2GAA - chain A; structure by X-ray diffraction, 1.95 A resolution.

[Chain A]
Protein: Hypothetical 39.9 kDa protein
From: Saccharomyces cerevisiae
Reference sequence: P43591 (YFH7_YEAST); residue numbers follow UniProt; this construct covers 1-353
Chain sequence (359 residues; each row starts with the number of its first residue):
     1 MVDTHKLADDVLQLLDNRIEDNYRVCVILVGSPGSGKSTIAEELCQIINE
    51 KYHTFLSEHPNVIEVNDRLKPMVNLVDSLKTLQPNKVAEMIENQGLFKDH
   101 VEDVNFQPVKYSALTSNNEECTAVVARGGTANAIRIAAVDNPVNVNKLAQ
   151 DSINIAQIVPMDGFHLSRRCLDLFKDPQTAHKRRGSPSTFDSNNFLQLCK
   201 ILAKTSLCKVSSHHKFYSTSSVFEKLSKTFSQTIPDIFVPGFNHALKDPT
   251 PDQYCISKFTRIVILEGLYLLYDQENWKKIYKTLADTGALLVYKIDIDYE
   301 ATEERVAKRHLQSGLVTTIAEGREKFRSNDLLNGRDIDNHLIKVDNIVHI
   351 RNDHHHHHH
Disordered / not traced: 1, 114-118, 139-151, 212-217, 355-359
Differences from the reference sequence: expression tag (354-359)
Modified / non-standard residues: C45 (s,s-(2-hydroxyethyl)thiocysteine; CME); C121 (s,s-(2-hydroxyethyl)thiocysteine; CME); C208 (s,s-(2-hydroxyethyl)thiocysteine; CME)
Curated features (UniProtKB/Swiss-Prot):
  - binding site (ATP): G31 to T39

[Overview]
Curated annotation (UniProt) lists 9 ATP-binding residues.
Chain A is Hypothetical 39.9 kDa protein (Saccharomyces cerevisiae); the structure, Crystal structure of YFH7
from Saccharomyces cerevisiae: a putative P-loop containing kinase with a circular permutation, was determined
by X-ray diffraction, deposited together with 2GA8.
